Entry 8Q3B (electron microscopy, 2.69 A resolution); this record covers chains A and I of the 8 polymer chains in the assembly.

[Chain A]
Name: DNA-directed RNA polymerase RPB1 homolog
From: African swine fever virus BA71V
Notes: EC 2.7.7.6
UniProtKB: P42486 (RPB1_ASFB7); residues 1-1450 here = UniProt positions 1-1450
Chain sequence (1450 residues; row label = number of the first residue in the row):
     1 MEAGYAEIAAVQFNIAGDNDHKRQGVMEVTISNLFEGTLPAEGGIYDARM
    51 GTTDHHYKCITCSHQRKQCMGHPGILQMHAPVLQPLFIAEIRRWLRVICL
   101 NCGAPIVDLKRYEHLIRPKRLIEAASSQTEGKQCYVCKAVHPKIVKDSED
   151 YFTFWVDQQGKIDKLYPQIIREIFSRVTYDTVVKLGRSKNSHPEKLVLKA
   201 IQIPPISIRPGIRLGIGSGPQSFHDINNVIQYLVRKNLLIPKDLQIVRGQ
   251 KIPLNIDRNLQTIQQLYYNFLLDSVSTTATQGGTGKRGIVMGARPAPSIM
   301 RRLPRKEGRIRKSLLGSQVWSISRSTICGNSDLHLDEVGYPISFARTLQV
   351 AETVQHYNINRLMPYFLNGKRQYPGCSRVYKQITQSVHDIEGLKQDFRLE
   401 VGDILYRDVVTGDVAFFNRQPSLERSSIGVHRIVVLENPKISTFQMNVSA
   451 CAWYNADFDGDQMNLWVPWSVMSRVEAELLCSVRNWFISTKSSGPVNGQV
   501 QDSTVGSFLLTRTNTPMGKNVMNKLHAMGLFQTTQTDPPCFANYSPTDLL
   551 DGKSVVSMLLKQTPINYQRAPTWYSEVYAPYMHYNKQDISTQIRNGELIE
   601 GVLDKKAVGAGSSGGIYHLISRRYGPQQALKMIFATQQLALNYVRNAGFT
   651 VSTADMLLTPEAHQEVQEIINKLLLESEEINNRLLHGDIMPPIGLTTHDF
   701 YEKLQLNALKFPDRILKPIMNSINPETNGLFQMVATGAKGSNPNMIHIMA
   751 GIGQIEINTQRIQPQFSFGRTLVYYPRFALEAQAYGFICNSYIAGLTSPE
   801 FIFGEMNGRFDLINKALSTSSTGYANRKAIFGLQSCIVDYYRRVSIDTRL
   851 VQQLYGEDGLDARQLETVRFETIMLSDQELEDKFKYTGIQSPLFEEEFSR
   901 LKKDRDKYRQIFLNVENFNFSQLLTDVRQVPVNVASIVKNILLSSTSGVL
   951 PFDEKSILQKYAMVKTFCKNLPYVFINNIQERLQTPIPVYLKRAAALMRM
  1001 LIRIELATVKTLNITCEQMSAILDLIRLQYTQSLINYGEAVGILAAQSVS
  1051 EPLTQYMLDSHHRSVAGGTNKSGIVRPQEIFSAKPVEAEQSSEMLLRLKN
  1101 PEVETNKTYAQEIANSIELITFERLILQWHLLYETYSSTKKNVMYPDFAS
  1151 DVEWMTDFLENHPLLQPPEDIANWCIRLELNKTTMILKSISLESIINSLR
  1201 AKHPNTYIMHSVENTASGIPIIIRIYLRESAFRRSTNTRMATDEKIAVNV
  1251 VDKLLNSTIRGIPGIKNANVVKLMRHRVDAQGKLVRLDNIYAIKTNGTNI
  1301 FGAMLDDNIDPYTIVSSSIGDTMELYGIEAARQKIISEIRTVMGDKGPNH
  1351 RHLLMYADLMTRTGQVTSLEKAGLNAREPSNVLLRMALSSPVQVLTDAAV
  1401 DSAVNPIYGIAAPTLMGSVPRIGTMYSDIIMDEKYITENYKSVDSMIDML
Unresolved in the structure: 216-221, 278-293, 1446-1450
Bound ions: Zn2+ site 1: Cys59, Cys62, His72; Zn2+ site 2: Cys99, Cys102, Cys134, Cys137; Mg2+: Asp457, Asp459, Asp461
What the authors report for this chain:
  - Mg2+ coordination: Asp457, Asp459, Asp461
  - catalytic residues: Asp457, Asp459, Asp461
  - conformationally variable residues (domain motion): Leu254

[Chain I]
Name: Uncharacterized protein C122R
From: African swine fever virus BA71V
UniProtKB: Q65157 (VF122_ASFB7); numbering as in UniProt (aligned over 1-105)
Chain sequence (105 residues; each row starts with the number of its first residue):
     1 MKICKACSSCMVRTYVDGNIIFRCSCGESVQGDSQNLLVSSKVYHTGEME
    51 DKYKIFIKNAPFDPTNCQIKKDCPNCHLDYLTQICIGSQKIIILVCRCGY
   101 MSNRG
Bound ions: Zn2+ site 1: Cys4, Cys7, Cys24, Cys26; Zn2+ site 2: Cys73, Cys76, Cys96, Cys98

[Chain A / chain I interface]
Contacting residue pairs (58; chain A residue first):
  Leu684(A) - Lys90(I)
  Leu685(A) - Ile69(I)  hydrophobic
  Thr697(A) - Ser88(I)
  Thr697(A) - Gln89(I)
  His698(A) - Ser88(I)  hydrogen bond (backbone-backbone)
  His698(A) - Lys90(I)
  Tyr701(A) - Lys90(I)
  Phe768(A) - Tyr53(I)  hydrophobic
  Phe768(A) - Phe56(I)  hydrophobic
  Arg770(A) - Thr65(I)
  Pro776(A) - Thr65(I)
  Arg777(A) - Phe56(I)
  Arg777(A) - Asp63(I)  salt bridge
  Arg777(A) - Thr65(I)  hydrogen bond (backbone-backbone)
  Arg777(A) - Asn66(I)
  Arg777(A) - Cys67(I)  hydrogen bond (backbone-backbone)
  Phe778(A) - Phe56(I)  hydrophobic
  Phe778(A) - Asn66(I)
  Phe778(A) - Gln83(I)
  Phe778(A) - Ile84(I)  hydrophobic
  Phe778(A) - Cys85(I)
  Leu780(A) - Gln83(I)
  Glu1123(A) - Tyr44(I)  hydrogen bond
  Ile1126(A) - Tyr44(I)  hydrophobic
  Leu1127(A) - Val43(I)
  Leu1127(A) - Tyr44(I)  hydrogen bond (backbone-backbone)
  Gln1128(A) - Lys42(I)
  Gln1128(A) - Val43(I)
  Trp1129(A) - Ser40(I)
  Trp1129(A) - Ser41(I)
  Trp1129(A) - Lys42(I)  hydrogen bond (backbone-backbone)
  Trp1129(A) - Tyr44(I)
  His1130(A) - Leu38(I)
  His1130(A) - Ser40(I)
  His1130(A) - Ser41(I)  hydrogen bond
  Leu1131(A) - Leu38(I)
  Leu1131(A) - Val39(I)  hydrogen bond (backbone-backbone)
  Leu1131(A) - Ser40(I)  hydrogen bond (backbone-backbone)
  Leu1132(A) - Leu37(I)
  Leu1132(A) - Leu38(I)  hydrophobic
  Tyr1133(A) - Tyr15(I)  hydrophobic
  Tyr1133(A) - Val16(I)
  Tyr1133(A) - Gly18(I)  hydrogen bond (side chain-backbone)
  Tyr1133(A) - Ile20(I)  hydrophobic
  Tyr1133(A) - Leu37(I)
  Tyr1133(A) - Val39(I)  hydrophobic
  Glu1134(A) - Leu37(I)
  Val1143(A) - Leu37(I)
  Met1144(A) - Leu37(I)
  Tyr1145(A) - Ser34(I)
  Tyr1145(A) - Gln35(I)
  Tyr1145(A) - Leu37(I)
  Tyr1145(A) - Leu38(I)
  Pro1146(A) - Ser34(I)
  Pro1146(A) - Gln35(I)
  Asn1173(A) - Gly18(I)
  Trp1174(A) - Val39(I)  hydrophobic
  Leu1255(A) - Tyr44(I)
Also at the interface, not in a pair above, chain A (29 interface residues in all): Thr696
Also at the interface, not in a pair above, chain I (32 interface residues in all): Asp17, Asn19, His45, Ile86, Ile92

[In short]
29 residues of chain A face 32 of chain I across their interface; the contacts include 10 hydrogen bonds and 1
salt bridge. Among the polar pairs are Arg777(A)-Asp63(I), Glu1123(A)-Tyr44(I) and His1130(A)-Ser41(I).
Cys59(A), Cys62(A) and His72(A) coordinate Zn2+ site 1. From the paper: catalytic residues Asp457(A),
Asp459(A) and Asp461(A); Mg2+ coordination by Asp457(A), Asp459(A) and Asp461(A).
Chain A is DNA-directed RNA polymerase RPB1 homolog and chain I is Uncharacterized protein C122R, both from
African swine fever virus BA71V; the structure, The closed state of the ASFV apo-RNA polymerase, was
determined by electron microscopy, deposited together with 8Q3K.
